Entry 3SEL (X-ray diffraction, 2.10 A resolution); this record covers chain X.

[Chain X]
Molecule: Cytochrome C7
Organism: Geobacter sulfurreducens
UniProt: Q8GGK7 (Q8GGK7_GEOSL); residues 1-71 here correspond to UniProt positions 21-91 (UniProt number = residue number + 20)
Amino-acid sequence (71 residues; row label = number of the first residue in the row):
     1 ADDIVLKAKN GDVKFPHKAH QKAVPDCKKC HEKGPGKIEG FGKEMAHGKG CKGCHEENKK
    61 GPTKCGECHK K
Differences from the reference sequence: engineered mutation Asn58 (Met78 in Q8GGK7)
Covalent attachments: heme c (HEC) linked to Cys27, Cys30, Cys51, Cys54, Cys65, Cys68
Ion coordination: heme c Fe site 1: His17, His31; heme c Fe site 2: His20, His55; heme c Fe site 3: His47, His69
Small-molecule neighbours:
  - deoxycholic acid (DXC; (3alpha,5beta,12alpha)-3,12-dihydroxycholan-24-oic acid): Ile4, Leu6, Lys29, Lys33, Lys37, Ile38, Phe41, Met45, Lys49, Gly50
  - heme c (HEC), molecule 1: Ala1, Asp2, Asp3, Ile4, Phe15, His17, His20, Gln21, Val24, Pro25, His31
  - heme c (HEC), molecule 2: Leu6, Val13, Lys14, Phe15, Pro16, Ala19, His20, Ala23, Val24, Lys29, Phe41, Lys49, Gly50, His55, Asn58, Lys60, Gly61, Pro62
  - heme c (HEC), molecule 3: Leu6, Lys7, Ala8, Lys9, Asn10, Val13, Phe41, Gly42, Lys43, Ala46, His47, Lys52, His55, Pro62, Thr63, Lys64, His69

[In short]
Chain X binds deoxycholic acid. Heme c is covalently linked to Cys27, Cys51 and Cys65. His17 and His31
coordinate heme c Fe site 1. His20 and His55 coordinate heme c Fe site 2.
Chain X is Cytochrome C7 (Geobacter sulfurreducens); the structure, PpcA M58N mutant, was determined by X-ray
diffraction together with 3SJ0, 3SJ1 and 3SJ4 from the same study.
